4ZSZ - chains A and B; structure by X-ray diffraction, 4.25 A resolution (low resolution: residue-level contacts below are approximate; hydrogen-bond / salt-bridge calls are withheld).

[Chain A (and B)]
Molecule: Uncharacterized Fusion Protein
From: Aquifex aeolicus (strain VF5)
Notes: chain B of this document is another copy of the same molecule, construct and numbering; everything in this record applies to it too
Reference sequence: chimeric construct of O67778, Q9I208: residues 1-196 from O67778 (O67778_AQUAE) positions 1-196 (same numbers); residues 201-296 from Q9I208 positions 35-130 (UniProt number = residue number - 166)
Sequence (296 residues; numbered 1 to 296; the number before each row is that of its first residue):
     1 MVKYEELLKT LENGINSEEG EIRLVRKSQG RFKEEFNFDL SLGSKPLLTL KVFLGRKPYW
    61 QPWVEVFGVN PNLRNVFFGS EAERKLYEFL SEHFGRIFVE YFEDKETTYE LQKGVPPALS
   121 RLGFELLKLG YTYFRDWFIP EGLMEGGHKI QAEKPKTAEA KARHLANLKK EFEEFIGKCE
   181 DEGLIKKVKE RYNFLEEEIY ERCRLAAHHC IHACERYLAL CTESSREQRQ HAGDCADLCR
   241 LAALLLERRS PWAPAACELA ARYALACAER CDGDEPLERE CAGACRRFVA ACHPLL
Not modelled in the structure: 1, 296
Construct notes: engineered mutation Phe-138 (Tyr in O67778), Ala-158 (Glu in O67778), Ala-162 (Lys in O67778), Ala-166 (Glu in O67778), His-208 (Gln42 in Q9I208), His-209 (Ala43 in Q9I208), His-212 (Arg46 in Q9I208), Ala-290 (Glu124 in Q9I208), His-293 (Arg127 in Q9I208); linker (197-200)

[Interface between chain A and chain B]
Contacting residue pairs (40):
  Arg-31(A) with Lys-33(B); Glu-34(B); Arg-56(B)
  Phe-32(A) with Phe-32(B); Lys-33(B); Glu-34(B)
  Lys-33(A) with Arg-31(B)
  Glu-34(A) with Arg-31(B); Phe-32(B)
  Glu-35(A) with Arg-56(B)
  Phe-53(A) with Trp-60(B)
  Arg-56(A) with Arg-31(B); Phe-32(B); Glu-145(B)
  Lys-57(A) with Glu-141(B); Leu-143(B)
  Pro-58(A) with Glu-141(B); Leu-143(B); Met-144(B)
  Tyr-59(A) with Arg-96(B); Leu-143(B); Met-144(B); Glu-145(B)
  Trp-60(A) with Phe-32(B); Phe-53(B); Trp-60(B); Trp-63(B)
  Gln-61(A) with Trp-60(B)
  Trp-63(A) with Tyr-59(B); Trp-60(B)
  Glu-65(A) with Tyr-59(B)
  Arg-96(A) with Tyr-59(B)
  Phe-98(A) with Tyr-59(B)
  Trp-137(A) with Pro-58(B)
  Met-144(A) with Lys-57(B); Pro-58(B)
  Lys-149(A) with Tyr-59(B)
  Lys-156(A) with Lys-156(B)
  Arg-163(A) with Arg-163(B)
  Arg-286(A) with Lys-170(B)
Other interface residues (no listed pair), chain A (23 interface residues in all): Arg-135
Other interface residues (no listed pair), chain B (21 interface residues in all): Glu-35, Trp-137

[Summary]
The interface between chain A and chain B involves 23 residues on one side and 21 on the other.
Both chains are Uncharacterized Fusion Protein (Aquifex aeolicus (strain VF5)). Entry 4ZSZ (Structure of a
fusion protein with a helix linker, 2ARH-3-3KAW-3.0) was determined by X-ray diffraction (same publication as
4ZSV and 4ZSX).
